8ESW - chains 3 and 6 of the 43 polymer chains in the assembly; structure by electron microscopy, 3.30 A resolution.

Chain 3:
Protein: NADH-ubiquinone oxidoreductase chain 3
Organism: Drosophila melanogaster
Notes: EC 7.1.1.2
UniProtKB: P18930 (NU3M_DROME); residues 1-117 here = UniProt positions 1-117
Chain sequence (117 residues; numbered 1 to 117; the number before each row is that of its first residue):
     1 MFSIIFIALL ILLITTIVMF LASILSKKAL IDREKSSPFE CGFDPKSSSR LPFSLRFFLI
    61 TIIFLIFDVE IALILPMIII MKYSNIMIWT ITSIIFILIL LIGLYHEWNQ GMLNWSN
Not modelled in the structure: 46-50, 111-117
Residues lining bound ligands:
  - 1,2-diacyl-sn-glycero-3-phosphocholine (PC1), molecule 1: Met1, Ser3, Ile4, Ile5, Ala8
  - 1,2-diacyl-sn-glycero-3-phosphocholine (PC1), molecule 2: Leu25, Lys27, Lys28, Ala29
What the authors report for this chain:
  - conformationally variable residues (order/disorder transition, side-chain flip): Glu40, Arg50

Chain 6:
Protein: NADH-ubiquinone oxidoreductase chain 6
Organism: Drosophila melanogaster
Notes: EC 7.1.1.2
UniProtKB: P18933 (NU6M_DROME); numbering as in UniProt (aligned over 1-174)
Chain sequence (174 residues; row label = number of the first residue in the row):
     1 MIQLMLYSLI ITTSIIFLNM IHPLALGLTL LIQTIFVCLL TGLMTKSFWY SYILFLIFLG
    61 GMLVLFIYVT SLASNEMFNL SMKLTLFSSL ILIFMLILSF IMDKTSSSLF LMNNDMQSII
   121 NMNSYFMENS LSLNKLYNFP TNFITILLMN YLLITLIVIV KITKLFKGPI RMMS
Not modelled in the structure: 166-174
Residues lining bound ligands:
  - 1,2-diacyl-sn-glycero-3-phosphocholine (PC1), molecule 1: Ile16, Asn19, Met20, Ile21, His22, Ala25, Leu28, Thr29, Ile32, Phe78, Asn79, Leu80, Ser81, Leu84, Thr85
  - 1,2-diacyl-sn-glycero-3-phosphocholine (PC1), molecule 2: Ile35, Phe36, Cys38, Leu39, Phe48, Ser51, Tyr52, Phe55

Interface between chain 3 and chain 6:
Pairs across the interface - 71 pairs, chain 3 then chain 6:
  Met1(3) with Leu39(6); Leu43(6), hydrophobic; Phe48(6), hydrophobic
  Phe2(3) with Ile2(6), hydrophobic; Leu43(6), hydrophobic
  Ile5(3) with Leu39(6), hydrophobic
  Leu51(3) with Leu72(6)
  Phe53(3) with Tyr68(6), hydrophobic; Val69(6), hydrophobic
  Ser54(3) with Tyr68(6), hydrogen bond (backbone-side chain)
  Leu55(3) with Thr163(6); Leu165(6)
  Phe57(3) with Tyr68(6), hydrophobic
  Phe58(3) with Leu65(6), hydrophobic; Tyr68(6), hydrophobic; Val69(6), hydrophobic
  Leu59(3) with Val160(6), hydrophobic; Thr163(6); Leu165(6), hydrophobic
  Thr61(3) with Leu65(6)
  Ile62(3) with Leu65(6), hydrophobic; Leu156(6), hydrophobic; Ile159(6), hydrophobic
  Ile63(3) with Leu156(6), hydrophobic
  Phe64(3) with Gly60(6); Gly61(6); Val64(6), hydrophobic
  Leu65(3) with Gly61(6); Met62(6), hydrophobic
  Ile66(3) with Leu152(6)
  Asp68(3) with Leu56(6); Ile57(6)
  Val69(3) with Ile57(6), hydrophobic; Leu152(6), hydrophobic
  Glu70(3) with Met149(6); Leu152(6); Leu153(6)
  Ala72(3) with Ile53(6); Ile57(6), hydrophobic
  Leu73(3) with Tyr137(6), hydrogen bond (backbone-side chain); Thr145(6)
  Leu75(3) with Trp49(6); Ile53(6), hydrophobic
  Pro76(3) with Trp49(6), hydrophobic; Leu133(6), hydrophobic
  Met77(3) with Tyr137(6), hydrogen bond
  Ile79(3) with Trp49(6), hydrophobic; Met127(6), hydrophobic; Asn129(6); Ser130(6)
  Ile80(3) with Leu133(6); Asn134(6); Tyr137(6), hydrophobic
  Tyr83(3) with Phe126(6); Met127(6); Ser130(6); Asn134(6), hydrogen bond (backbone-side chain)
  Ser84(3) with Asn134(6); Tyr137(6), hydrogen bond (side chain-backbone); Asn138(6), hydrogen bond
  Asn85(3) with Asn138(6), hydrogen bond (backbone-side chain)
  Ile88(3) with Tyr137(6); Asn138(6); Phe139(6); Asn142(6)
  Trp89(3) with Tyr137(6)
  Thr92(3) with Tyr137(6); Asn142(6)
  Phe96(3) with Met149(6), hydrophobic
  Ile99(3) with Met149(6), hydrophobic; Asn150(6)
Also at the interface, not in a pair above, chain 3 (36 interface residues in all): Ile74, Ile95
Also at the interface, not in a pair above, chain 6 (41 interface residues in all): Glu128, Leu136, Ile146, Leu148, Thr155

Overview:
36 residues of chain 3 face 41 of chain 6 across their interface; the contacts include 7 hydrogen bonds. Polar
contacts include Ser54(3)-Tyr68(6), Leu73(3)-Tyr137(6) and Met77(3)-Tyr137(6). One
1,2-diacyl-sn-glycero-3-phosphocholine molecule is bound between chain 3 and chain 6. Ligands of chain 3:
1,2-diacyl-sn-glycero-3-phosphocholine. Ligands of chain 6: 1,2-diacyl-sn-glycero-3-phosphocholine. From the
paper: conformational variability at Glu40(3) and Arg50(3).
Here chain 3 is NADH-ubiquinone oxidoreductase chain 3 and chain 6 is NADH-ubiquinone oxidoreductase chain 6,
both from Drosophila melanogaster. Entry 8ESW (Structure of mitochondrial complex I from Drosophila
melanogaster, Flexible-class 1) was determined by electron microscopy, deposited together with 8ESZ.
